8VX7 - chains A and B of the 3 polymer chains in the assembly; structure by X-ray diffraction, 2.75 A resolution.

== Chain A (and B) ==
Molecule: CID7
Source organism: synthetic construct
Notes: chain B of this document is another copy of the same molecule, construct and numbering; everything in this record applies to it too
Amino-acid sequence (162 residues; numbered 0 to 161; the number before each row is that of its first residue; numbering starts at 0):
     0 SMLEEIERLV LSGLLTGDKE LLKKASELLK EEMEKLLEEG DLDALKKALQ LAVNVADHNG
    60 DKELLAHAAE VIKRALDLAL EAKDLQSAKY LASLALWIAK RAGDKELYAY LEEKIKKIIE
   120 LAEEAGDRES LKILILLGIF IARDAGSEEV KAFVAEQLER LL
Not modelled in the structure: 161 (chain B: 0, 161)

== How chain A and chain B interact ==
Residue-residue contacts - 22 pairs, chain A then chain B:
  Leu10(A) with Ile134(B), hydrophobic; Leu135(B), hydrophobic; Leu157(B), hydrophobic
  Ser11(A) with Leu157(B)
  Leu13(A) with Ile138(B)
  Leu14(A) with Ile138(B), hydrophobic; Ala154(B), hydrophobic
  Lys46(A) with Lys131(B)
  Gln49(A) with Ile132(B)
  Asn53(A) with Leu135(B); Phe139(B)
  Lys131(A) with Lys46(B)
  Ile132(A) with Gln49(B)
  Leu135(A) with Leu10(B), hydrophobic; Gln49(B); Asn53(B)
  Ile138(A) with Leu10(B); Leu13(B); Leu14(B), hydrophobic
  Phe139(A) with Asn53(B)
  Arg142(A) with Leu13(B)
  Ala154(A) with Leu14(B), hydrophobic
Interface residues without a listed pair, chain A (17 interface residues in all): Glu6, Ile134, Val153
Interface residues without a listed pair, chain B (15 interface residues in all): Lys150

== Overview ==
The interface between chain A and chain B involves 17 residues on one side and 15 on the other.
Both chains are CID7 (synthetic construct). Entry 8VX7 (Computationally designed tunable C2 symmetric tandem
repeat homodimer, bound to cyclic peptide) was determined by X-ray diffraction.
